Entry 1IGT (X-ray diffraction, 2.80 A resolution); this record covers chains A and B of the 4 polymer chains in the assembly.

[Chain A]
Molecule: IGG2A intact antibody - MAB231
Source organism: Mus musculus
Notes: antibody fragment or engineered binder
Amino-acid sequence (214 residues; each row starts with the number of its first residue):
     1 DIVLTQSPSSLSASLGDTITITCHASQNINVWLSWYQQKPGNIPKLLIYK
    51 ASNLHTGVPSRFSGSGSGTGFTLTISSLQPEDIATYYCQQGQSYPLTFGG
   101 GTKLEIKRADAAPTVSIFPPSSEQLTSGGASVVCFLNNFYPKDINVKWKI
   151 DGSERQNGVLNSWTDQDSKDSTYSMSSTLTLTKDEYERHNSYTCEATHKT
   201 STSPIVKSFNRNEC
Disulfides: Cys23-Cys88, Cys134-Cys194

[Chain B]
Molecule: IGG2A intact antibody - MAB231
Source organism: Mus musculus
UniProt: P01863 (GCAA_MOUSE); the construct has insertions or renumbered stretches relative to UniProt, so the offset changes along the chain: 114-130 = UniProt 1-17; 133-154 = UniProt 18-39; 162-169 = UniProt 42-49; 171-180 = UniProt 50-59; 15 more segments
Amino-acid sequence (444 residues; numbered 1 to 474 plus 8 insertion-coded residues; 38 numbers in that range are skipped by the numbering (no residue carries them; nothing is unmodelled there); the number before each row is that of its first residue; a row labelled like 82A-82C holds insertion residues (82A, then the next letters in order)):
     1 EVKLQESGGGLVQPGGSLKLSCATSGFTFSDYYMYWVRQTPEKRLEWVAY
    51 IS
   52A N
    53 GGGSTYYPDTVKGRFTISRDNAKNTLYLQM
82A-82C SRL
    83 KSEDTAMYYCARHGG
100H-100K YYAM
   101 DYWGQGTTVTVSSAKTTAPSVYPLAPVCGD
   133 TTGSSVTLGCLVKGYFPEPVTL
   156 TW
   162 NSGSLSSG
   171 VHTFPAVLQS
   183 DLYTLSSSVTVTSS
   198 TWP
   202 SQSIT
   208 CNVAHPASSTKVDKKI
   226 EPRGPTI
   235 KPCPPCKCPAPNLLGGPSVFIFPPKIKDVLMISLSPIVTCVVVDVSEDDP
   285 DVQISWFV
   295 NN
   299 VEVHTAQTQTHREDYN
   317 STLRVVSALPIQHQDWMSGKEFKCKVNNKDLPAPIERTI
   357 SKPKG
   363 SVRAPQVYVLPPP
   377 EEE
   381 MTKKQVTLTCMVTDFMPEDIYV
   405 EWTN
   410 NG
   414 KTELNYKNTEPVLDS
   430 D
   433 GSYFMYSKLRVEKKNWVERNSYSCSVVHEGLHNHHTTKSFSR
Curated features (UniProtKB/Swiss-Prot):
  - glycosylation: Asn314 (N-linked (GlcNAc...) asparagine)
Disulfides: Cys22-Cys92, Cys142-Cys208, Cys274-Cys340, Cys390-Cys456
Glycans and other covalent adducts: glycan linked to Asn314
What the authors report for this chain:
  - post-translational modification sites: Asn314
  - binding site for N-acetylglucosamine: Lys259, Asn314
  - binding site for beta-D-mannopyranose: Phe254
  - binding site for alpha-D-mannopyranose: Phe256
  - binding site for beta-D-galactopyranose: Asp262, Thr273
  - binding site for alpha-L-fucopyranose: Tyr313
  - conformationally variable residues (side-chain flip): Tyr100H, Tyr100I
  - self-association interface (contacts with another copy of this molecule); pairs are residue here / residue on that copy: Cys237-Cys237 (disulfide), Cys240-Cys240 (disulfide), Cys242-Cys242 (disulfide)

[Chain A / chain B interface]
Inter-chain disulfides: Cys214(A)-Cys128(B)
Residue-residue contacts (82):
  Trp32(A) - Tyr100H(B)  hydrophobic
  Ser34(A) - Tyr100I(B)
  Ser34(A) - Ala100J(B)
  Tyr36(A) - Ala100J(B)
  Tyr36(A) - Met100K(B)  hydrogen bond (side chain-backbone)
  Tyr36(A) - Trp103(B)  hydrophobic
  Gln38(A) - Gln39(B)  hydrogen bond
  Gln38(A) - Tyr91(B)
  Ile43(A) - Tyr91(B)  hydrophobic
  Ile43(A) - Trp103(B)
  Ile43(A) - Gly104(B)
  Ile43(A) - Gln105(B)
  Pro44(A) - Trp103(B)  hydrogen bond (backbone-side chain)
  Leu46(A) - Met100K(B)
  Leu46(A) - Asp101(B)
  Lys50(A) - Tyr100H(B)
  Tyr87(A) - Gln39(B)  hydrogen bond
  Tyr87(A) - Lys43(B)  hydrogen bond (side chain-backbone)
  Tyr87(A) - Leu45(B)  hydrophobic
  Gln89(A) - Met100K(B)
  Gly91(A) - Tyr100I(B)
  Tyr94(A) - Tyr35(B)
  Tyr94(A) - Trp47(B)  hydrophobic
  Tyr94(A) - Tyr50(B)
  Tyr94(A) - Tyr58(B)
  Tyr94(A) - Tyr100I(B)
  Pro95(A) - Trp47(B)  hydrophobic
  Leu96(A) - Tyr35(B)
  Leu96(A) - Trp47(B)
  Leu96(A) - Met100K(B)  hydrophobic
  Phe98(A) - Arg44(B)  hydrogen bond (backbone-side chain)
  Phe98(A) - Leu45(B)  hydrophobic
  Gly99(A) - Arg44(B)
  Gly100(A) - Arg44(B)
  Ser116(A) - Thr139(B)
  Ile117(A) - Val127(B)
  Phe118(A) - Leu124(B)
  Phe118(A) - Ala125(B)
  Phe118(A) - Pro126(B)  hydrophobic
  Phe118(A) - Thr139(B)
  Phe118(A) - Leu140(B)  hydrophobic
  Pro119(A) - Leu124(B)
  Pro119(A) - Val127(B)
  Pro119(A) - Arg228(B)  hydrogen bond (backbone-side chain)
  Pro120(A) - Arg228(B)  hydrogen bond (backbone-side chain)
  Ser121(A) - Tyr122(B)
  Ser121(A) - Pro123(B)
  Ser121(A) - Arg228(B)
  Glu123(A) - Pro123(B)
  Glu123(A) - Lys221(B)
  Gln124(A) - Tyr122(B)
  Ser127(A) - Tyr122(B)
  Ser131(A) - Leu143(B)
  Val133(A) - Leu143(B)  hydrophobic
  Phe135(A) - Gly141(B)
  Phe135(A) - Phe174(B)  hydrophobic
  Phe135(A) - Ser188(B)
  Phe135(A) - Ser189(B)
  Phe135(A) - Ser190(B)
  Asn137(A) - Phe174(B)
  Asn137(A) - Ser190(B)  hydrogen bond
  Asn138(A) - His172(B)  hydrogen bond
  Leu160(A) - Thr186(B)
  Ser162(A) - Phe174(B)
  Ser162(A) - Pro175(B)  hydrogen bond (side chain-backbone)
  Trp163(A) - Pro175(B)
  Thr164(A) - Thr173(B)
  Thr164(A) - Phe174(B)
  Thr164(A) - Pro175(B)
  Ser174(A) - His172(B)  hydrogen bond
  Ser174(A) - Phe174(B)
  Met175(A) - Phe174(B)
  Ser176(A) - Phe174(B)
  Ser176(A) - Ser188(B)  hydrogen bond
  Thr180(A) - Lys145(B)
  Lys207(A) - Thr133(B)
  Phe209(A) - Val127(B)  hydrophobic
  Glu213(A) - Cys128(B)
  Glu213(A) - Thr231(B)  hydrogen bond (backbone-side chain)
  Cys214(A) - Cys128(B)  disulfide
  Cys214(A) - Arg228(B)
  Cys214(A) - Gly229(B)
Other interface residues (no listed pair), chain A (48 interface residues in all): Asp1, Tyr49, His55, Asn161, Thr178
Other interface residues (no listed pair), chain B (50 interface residues in all): Val37, Glu46, Pro60, Asp61, Val177, Gln179, Thr192, Pro230
From the paper, about this interface:
  - residue pairs: Cys214(A)-Cys128(B) (covalent link)

[Summary]
48 residues of chain A face 50 of chain B across their interface, with 1 disulfide bond and 14 hydrogen bonds.
Among the polar pairs are Tyr36(A)-Met100K(B), Gln38(A)-Gln39(B) and Pro44(A)-Trp103(B). The paper describes a
contact between Cys214(A) and Cys128(B). The paper reports a binding site for N-acetylglucosamine at Lys259(B)
and Asn314(B); a binding site for beta-D-galactopyranose at Asp262(B) and Thr273(B).
Here chain A is IGG2A intact antibody - MAB231 and chain B is IGG2A intact antibody - MAB231, both from Mus
musculus. Entry 1IGT (Structure of immunoglobulin) was determined by X-ray diffraction.
